3KAN - chain A; structure by X-ray diffraction, 1.13 A resolution.

# Chain A
Name: D-dopachrome tautomerase
Organism: Homo sapiens
UniProt: Q53Y51 (Q53Y51_HUMAN); residues 1-117 here correspond to UniProt positions 2-118 (UniProt number = residue number + 1)
Sequence (117 residues; each row starts with the number of its first residue):
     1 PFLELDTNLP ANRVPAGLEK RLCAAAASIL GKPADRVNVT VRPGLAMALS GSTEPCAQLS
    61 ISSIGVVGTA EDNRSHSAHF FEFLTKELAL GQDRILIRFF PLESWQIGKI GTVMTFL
Covalent attachments: 4-phenylpyrimidine (RW1) linked to Pro1
Small-molecule neighbours: 4-phenylpyrimidine (RW1): Phe2, Pro33, Arg36, Asn38, Lys109, Met114
Reported in the primary citation:
  - binding site for 4-phenylpyrimidine: Pro1
  - catalytic residues: Pro1 (proposed by the authors, not directly observed)
  - conformationally variable residues (loop rearrangement, side-chain flip): Pro33 to Arg36
  - specificity-determining residues: Phe2, Arg36, Arg98 (proposed by the authors, not directly observed)

# In short
Covalently linked 4-phenylpyrimidine: at Pro1. The paper reports the catalytic residue Pro1; a binding site
for 4-phenylpyrimidine at Pro1.
Chain A is D-dopachrome tautomerase (Homo sapiens); the structure, D-dopachrome tautomerase (D-DT)/macrophage
migration inhibitory factor 2 (MIF2) complexed with inhibitor 4-IPP, was determined by X-ray diffraction
together with 4Q3F and 3KER from the same study.
